Entry 5BOM (X-ray diffraction, 2.00 A resolution); this record covers chains A and P of the 4 polymer chains in the assembly.

Chain A:
Molecule: DNA polymerase beta
Organism: Homo sapiens
Notes: EC 2.7.7.7, 4.2.99.-
Reference sequence: P06746 (DPOLB_HUMAN); numbering as in UniProt (aligned over 1-335)
Chain sequence (335 residues; each row starts with the number of its first residue):
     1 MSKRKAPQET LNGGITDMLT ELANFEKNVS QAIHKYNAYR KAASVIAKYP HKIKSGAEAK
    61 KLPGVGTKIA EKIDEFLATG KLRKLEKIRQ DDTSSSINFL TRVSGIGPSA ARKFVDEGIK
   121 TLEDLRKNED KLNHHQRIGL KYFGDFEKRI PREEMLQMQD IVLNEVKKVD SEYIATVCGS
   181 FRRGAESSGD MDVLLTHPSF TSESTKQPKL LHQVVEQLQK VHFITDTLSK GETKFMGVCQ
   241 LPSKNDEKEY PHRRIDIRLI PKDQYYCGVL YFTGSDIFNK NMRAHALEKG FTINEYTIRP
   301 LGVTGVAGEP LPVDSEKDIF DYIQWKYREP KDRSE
Unresolved in the structure: 1-10, 205-207, 244-245
Bound ions: Na+ site 1: Lys60, Leu62, Val65 (shared with 1 residue of chain D); Na+ site 2: Thr101, Val103, Ile106 (shared with DG9(P) of chain P)
UniProt features mapped onto this chain:
  - region: Arg183 to Asp192 (DNA-binding)
  - active site: Lys72 (Nucleophile)
  - binding site (K(+)): Lys60, Leu62, Val65, Thr101, Val103, Ile106
  - binding site (Na(+)): Lys60, Leu62, Val65, Thr101, Val103, Ile106
  - binding site (dATP): Arg149, Ser180, Arg183, Gly189, Asp190
  - binding site (dCTP): Arg149, Ser180, Arg183, Gly189, Asp190
  - binding site (dGTP): Arg149, Ser180, Arg183, Gly189, Asp190, Asp192
  - binding site (dTTP): Arg149, Ser180, Arg183, Gly189, Asp190
  - binding site (Mg(2+)): Asp190, Asp192, Asp256
  - modified residue: Lys72 (N6-acetyllysine), Arg83 (Omega-N-methylarginine), Arg152 (Omega-N-methylarginine)
  - cross-link (Glycyl lysine isopeptide (Lys-Gly)): Lys41 (interchain with G-Cter in ubiquitin), Lys61 (interchain with G-Cter in ubiquitin), Lys81 (interchain with G-Cter in ubiquitin)
  - natural variant: Leu22 (L22P: Found in a gastric cancer sample; uncertain significance), Tyr39 (Y39C: Found in a gastric cancer sample; uncertain significance), Gly118 (G118V: Decreased DNA-directed DNA polymerase activity), Arg137 (R137Q: Decreased function in base-excision repair), Arg149 (R149I: Decreased DNA-directed DNA polymerase activity), Asp160 (D160N: Found in a gastric cancer sample; uncertain significance), Cys239 (C239R: Found in a gastric cancer sample; uncertain significance), Lys289 (K289M: Found in a colon cancer sample; uncertain significance), Asn294 (N294D: Found in a gastric cancer sample; uncertain significance), Glu295 (E295K: Found in a gastric cancer sample; uncertain significance)
  - mutagenesis: Phe25 (F25W: No effect on 5'-dRP lyase activity. Decreased ssDNA binding), His34 (H34G: Decreased 5'-dRP lyase activity. Decreased ssDNA binding), Lys35 (K35A: Decreased 5'-dRP lyase activity. Decreased ssDNA binding. Loss of 5'-dRP lyase activity; when associated with A-68 and A-72. Decreased ssDNA binding; when associated with A-68 and A-72 ...), Tyr39 (Y39F: No effect on 5'-dRP lyase activity; Y39Q: Abolishes DNA polymerase and 5'-dRP lyase activity), Lys41 (K41R: Abolishes ubiquitination; when associated with R-61 and R-81), Lys60 (K60A: Decreased 5'-dRP lyase activity. Decreased ssDNA binding), Lys61 (K61R: Abolishes ubiquitination; when associated with R-41 and R-81), Lys68 (K68A: No effect on 5'-dRP lyase activity. Decreased ssDNA binding. Loss of 5'-dRP lyase activity; when associated with A-35 and A-72. Decreased ssDNA binding; when associated with A-35 and A-72 ...), Glu71 (E71Q: No effect on 5'-dRP lyase activity. No effect on structure shown by circular dichroism. No effect on ssDNA binding), Lys72 (K72A: Severely reduced 5'-dRP lyase activity. Does not affect ssDNA binding. Loss of 5'-dRP lyase activity; when associated with A-35 and A-68. Decreased ssDNA binding ...), Glu75 (E75A: Slightly decreased 5'-dRP lyase activity. Decreased ssDNA binding. No effect on structure shown by circular dichroism), Lys81 (K81R: Abolishes ubiquitination; when associated with R-41 and R-61), 5 further mutagenesis entries in UniProt

Chain P:
Molecule: 10-nt DNA strand
Sequence (10 nucleotides; each row starts with the number of its first residue):
     1 GCTGATGCGC
Bound ions: Na+: DG9 (shared with Thr101(A), Val103(A), Ile106(A) of chain A)

Chain A / chain P interface:
Contacting residue pairs - 15 pairs, chain A then chain P:
  Val103(A) with DG9(P), phosphate contact
  Ser104(A) with DG9(P), phosphate contact
  Gly105(A) with DC8(P), sugar contact; DG9(P), hydrogen bond to the phosphate
  Ile106(A) with DG9(P), hydrogen bond to the phosphate
  Gly107(A) with DC8(P), hydrogen bond to the phosphate; DG9(P), phosphate contact
  Pro108(A) with DC8(P), phosphate contact
  Ser109(A) with DG7(P), phosphate contact; DC8(P), hydrogen bond to the phosphate
  Ala110(A) with DC8(P), hydrogen bond to the phosphate
  His135(A) with DG9(P), sugar contact
  Lys234(A) with DG9(P), base contact
  Arg254(A) with DC10(P), salt bridge to the phosphate
  Asp256(A) with DC10(P), sugar contact
Also at the interface, not in a pair above, chain A (15 interface residues in all): Asp190, Met236, Arg258

Summary:
Chain A and chain P form an interface of 15 and 4 residues respectively, with 5 hydrogen bonds and 1 salt
bridge. Polar pairs include Gly105(A)-DG9(P), Ile106(A)-DG9(P) and Gly107(A)-DC8(P).
Chain A is DNA polymerase beta (Homo sapiens) and chain P is a 10-nt DNA strand; the structure, DNA polymerase
beta binary complex with a templating 5ClC, was determined by X-ray diffraction (same publication as 5BOL and
5BPC).
